PDB entry 7FER | electron microscopy, 3.40 A resolution | chains B and M of the 28 polymer chains in the assembly

[Chain B (and M)]
Molecule: ATP-dependent Clp protease proteolytic subunit
Source organism: Bacillus subtilis
Notes: EC 3.4.21.92; chain M of this document is another copy of the same molecule, construct and numbering; everything in this record applies to it too
Reference sequence: P80244 (CLPP_BACSU); residues 1-196 here correspond to UniProt positions 2-197 (UniProt number = residue number + 1)
Amino-acid sequence (202 residues; numbered 1 to 202; the number before each row is that of its first residue):
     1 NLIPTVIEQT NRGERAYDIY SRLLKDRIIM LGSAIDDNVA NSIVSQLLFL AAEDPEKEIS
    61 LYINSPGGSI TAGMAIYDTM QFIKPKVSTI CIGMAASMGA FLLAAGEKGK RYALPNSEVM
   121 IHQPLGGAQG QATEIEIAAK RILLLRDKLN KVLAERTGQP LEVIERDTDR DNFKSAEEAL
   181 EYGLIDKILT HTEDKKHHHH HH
Not modelled in the structure: 1-16, 131-135, 190-202
Sequence notes: expression tag (197-202)

[How chain B and chain M interact]
Pairs across the interface (7; chain B residue first):
  Gln123(B) with Glu136(M), hydrogen bond
  Gly126(B) with Ile137(M)
  Glu136(B) with Gln123(M), hydrogen bond
  Ile137(B) with Gly126(M)
  Leu143(B) with Ala139(M), hydrophobic
  Arg146(B) with Glu136(M); Ile137(M)
Interface residues without a listed pair, chain B (11 interface residues in all): Pro124, Gly127, Ala139, Lys140, Ile142
Interface residues without a listed pair, chain M (12 interface residues in all): Pro124, Leu125, Gly127, Lys140, Ile142, Leu143, Arg146

[Overview]
11 residues of chain B and 12 residues of chain M are in contact, with 2 hydrogen bonds. The hydrogen-bonded
pair is Gln123(B)-Glu136(M).
Chain B and chain M are both ATP-dependent Clp protease proteolytic subunit (Bacillus subtilis); the
structure, Cryo-EM structure of BsClpP-ADEP1 complex at pH 4.2, was determined by electron microscopy,
deposited together with 7FEP, 7FEQ, 7FES, 7P80 and 7P81.
